8BON - chains B and E of the 6 polymer chains in the assembly; structure by electron microscopy, 3.20 A resolution.

[Chain B]
Protein: Spike glycoprotein, Fibritin
Organism: Severe acute respiratory syndrome coronavirus 2
UniProt: chimeric construct of P0DTC2, P10104: residues 14-1208 from P0DTC2 (SPIKE_SARS2) positions 14-1208 (same numbers); residues 1211-1237 from P10104 positions 458-484 (UniProt number = residue number - 753)
Chain sequence (1275 residues; row label = number of the first residue in the row):
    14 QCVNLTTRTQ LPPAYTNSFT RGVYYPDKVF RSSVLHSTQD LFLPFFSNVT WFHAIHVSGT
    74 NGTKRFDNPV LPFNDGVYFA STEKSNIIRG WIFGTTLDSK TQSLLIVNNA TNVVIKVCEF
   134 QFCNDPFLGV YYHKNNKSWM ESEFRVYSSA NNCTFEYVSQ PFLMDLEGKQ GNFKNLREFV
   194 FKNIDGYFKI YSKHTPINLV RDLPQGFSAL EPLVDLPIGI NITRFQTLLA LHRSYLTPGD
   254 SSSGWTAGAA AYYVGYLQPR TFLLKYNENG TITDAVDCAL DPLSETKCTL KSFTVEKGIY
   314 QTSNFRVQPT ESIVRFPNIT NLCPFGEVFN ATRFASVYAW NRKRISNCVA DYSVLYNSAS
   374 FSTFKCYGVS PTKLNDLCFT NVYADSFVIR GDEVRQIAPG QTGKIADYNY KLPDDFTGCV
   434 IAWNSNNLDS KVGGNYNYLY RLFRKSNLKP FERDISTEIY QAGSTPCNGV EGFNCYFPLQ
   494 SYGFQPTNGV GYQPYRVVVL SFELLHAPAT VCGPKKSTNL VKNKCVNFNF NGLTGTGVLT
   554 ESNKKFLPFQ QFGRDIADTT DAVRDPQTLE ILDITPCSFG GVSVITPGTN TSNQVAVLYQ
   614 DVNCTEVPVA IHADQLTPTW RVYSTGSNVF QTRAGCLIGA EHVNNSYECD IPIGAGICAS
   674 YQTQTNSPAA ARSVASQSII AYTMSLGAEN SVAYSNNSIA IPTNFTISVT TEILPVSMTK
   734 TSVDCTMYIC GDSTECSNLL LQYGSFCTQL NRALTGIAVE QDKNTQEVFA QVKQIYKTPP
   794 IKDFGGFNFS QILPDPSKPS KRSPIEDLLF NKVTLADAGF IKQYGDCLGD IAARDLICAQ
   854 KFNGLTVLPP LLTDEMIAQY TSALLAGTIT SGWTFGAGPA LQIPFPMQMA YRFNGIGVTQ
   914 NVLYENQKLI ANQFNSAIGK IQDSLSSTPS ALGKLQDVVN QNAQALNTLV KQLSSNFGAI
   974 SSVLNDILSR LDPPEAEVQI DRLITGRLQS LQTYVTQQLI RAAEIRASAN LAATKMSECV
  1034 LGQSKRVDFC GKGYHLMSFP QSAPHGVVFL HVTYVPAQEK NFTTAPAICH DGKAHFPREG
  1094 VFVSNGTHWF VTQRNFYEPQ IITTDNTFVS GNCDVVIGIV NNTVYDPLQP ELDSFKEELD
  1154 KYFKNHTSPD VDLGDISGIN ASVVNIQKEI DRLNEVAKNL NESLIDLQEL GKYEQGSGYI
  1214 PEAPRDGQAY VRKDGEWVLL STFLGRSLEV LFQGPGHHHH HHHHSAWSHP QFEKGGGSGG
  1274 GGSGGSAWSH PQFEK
Unresolved in the structure: 71-75, 621-640, 677-688, 828-854, 1148-1288
Construct notes: variant Ala-682 (Arg in P0DTC2), Ala-683 (Arg in P0DTC2), Pro-817 (Phe in P0DTC2), Pro-892 (Ala in P0DTC2), Pro-899 (Ala in P0DTC2), Pro-942 (Ala in P0DTC2); engineered mutation Pro-986 (Lys in P0DTC2), Pro-987 (Val in P0DTC2), Leu-1232 (Phe479 in P10104); linker (1209-1210); expression tag (1238-1288)
UniProt features mapped onto this chain:
  - region: Asn-280 to Cys-301 (Putative superantigen), Arg-403 to Asp-405 (Integrin-binding motif), Asn-448 to Phe-456 (Immunodominant HLA epitope recognized by the CD8+), Pro-681, Ala-684 (Putative superantigen), Ser-816 to Tyr-837 (Fusion peptide 1), Lys-835 to Phe-855 (Fusion peptide 2), Asp-1163 to Glu-1202 (Heptad repeat 2)
  - site (Cleavage): Arg-685, Ser-686, Arg-815, Ser-816
  - glycosylation: Asn-17 (N-linked (GlcNAc...) (complex) asparagine), Asn-61 (N-linked (GlcNAc...) (hybrid) asparagine), Asn-74 (N-linked (GlcNAc...) (complex) asparagine), Asn-122 (N-linked (GlcNAc...) (hybrid) asparagine), Asn-149 (N-linked (GlcNAc...) (complex) asparagine), Asn-165 (N-linked (GlcNAc...) (complex) asparagine), Asn-234 (N-linked (GlcNAc...) (high mannose) asparagine), Asn-282 (N-linked (GlcNAc...) (complex) asparagine), Thr-323 (O-linked (GalNAc) threonine), Ser-325 (O-linked (HexNAc...) serine), Asn-331 (N-linked (GlcNAc...) (complex) asparagine), Asn-343 (N-linked (GlcNAc...) (complex) asparagine), Asn-603 (N-linked (GlcNAc...) (hybrid) asparagine), Asn-616 (N-linked (GlcNAc...) (complex) asparagine), Asn-657 (N-linked (GlcNAc...) (complex) asparagine), Thr-676 (O-linked (GlcNAc...) threonine), Thr-678 (O-linked (GlcNAc...) threonine), Asn-709 (N-linked (GlcNAc...) (high mannose) asparagine), Asn-717 (N-linked (GlcNAc...) (hybrid) asparagine), Asn-801 (N-linked (GlcNAc...) (hybrid) asparagine) and 6 more in UniProt
Cystine bridges: Cys-15/Cys-136, Cys-131/Cys-166, Cys-291/Cys-301, Cys-336/Cys-361, Cys-379/Cys-432, Cys-391/Cys-525, Cys-480/Cys-488, Cys-538/Cys-590, Cys-617/Cys-649, Cys-738/Cys-760, Cys-743/Cys-749, Cys-1032/Cys-1043, Cys-1082/Cys-1126
Covalently attached groups: N-acetylglucosamine (NAG) linked to Asn-17, Asn-234, Asn-282, Asn-331, Asn-343, Asn-709, Asn-717, Asn-801, Asn-1074, Asn-1098, Asn-1134
From the paper describing this entry:
  - post-translational modification sites: Asn-234

[Chain E]
Protein: Macrocyclic peptide S1B3inL1
Chain sequence (19 residues; row label = number of the first residue in the row):
     1 YRRPREQIII GSLWVFXGX
Modified positions: CCS (carboxymethylated cysteine) at position 17; NH2 (amino group) at position 19
Covalently attached groups: covalent link Tyr-1/CCS_17

[How chain B and chain E interact]
Pairs across the interface (36):
  Trp-353(B) with Phe-16(E), hydrophobic
  Arg-355(B) with Phe-16(E)
  Phe-392(B) with Ile-10(E), hydrophobic
  Pro-426(B) with Trp-14(E)
  Asp-428(B) with Arg-5(E), salt bridge; Ser-12(E); Leu-13(E), hydrogen bond (side chain-backbone); Trp-14(E)
  Phe-429(B) with Ser-12(E)
  Thr-430(B) with Ile-10(E); Gly-11(E); Ser-12(E)
  Lys-462(B) with CCS_17(E)
  Pro-463(B) with Trp-14(E), hydrophobic; Val-15(E); CCS_17(E)
  Phe-464(B) with Ser-12(E); Trp-14(E); Val-15(E); Phe-16(E); CCS_17(E), hydrogen bond (backbone-backbone); Gly-18(E)
  Glu-465(B) with CCS_17(E)
  Arg-466(B) with Phe-16(E); Gly-18(E); NH2_19(E), hydrogen bond (backbone-backbone)
  Phe-515(B) with Gly-11(E)
  Glu-516(B) with Gly-11(E)
  Leu-517(B) with Gln-7(E); Ile-8(E); Ile-9(E), hydrogen bond (backbone-backbone); Ile-10(E), hydrophobic; Gly-11(E)
  Leu-518(B) with Gln-7(E); Ile-8(E), hydrophobic
  His-519(B) with Gln-7(E), hydrogen bond
Other interface residues (no listed pair), chain E (15 interface residues in all): Glu-6

[Summary]
17 residues of chain B and 15 residues of chain E are in contact; the contacts include 5 hydrogen bonds and 1
salt bridge. Polar pairs include Asp-428(B)/Arg-5(E), Asp-428(B)/Leu-13(E) and His-519(B)/Gln-7(E).
N-acetylglucosamine is covalently linked to Asn-17(B), Asn-234(B), Asn-282(B), Asn-331(B), Asn-343(B) and
Asn-709(B) and 5 more. The paper reports a modification site at Asn-234(B).
Here chain B is Spike glycoprotein, Fibritin (Severe acute respiratory syndrome coronavirus 2) and chain E is
Macrocyclic peptide S1B3inL1. Entry 8BON (Structure of the SARS-CoV-2 spike glycoprotein in complex with the
macrocyclic peptide S1B3inL1) was determined by electron microscopy.
